Entry 4QX7 (X-ray diffraction, 2.34 A resolution); this record covers chains A and E of the 3 polymer chains in the assembly.

Chain A:
Name: Lysine-specific demethylase 2A
From: Mus musculus
Notes: EC 1.14.11.27
Reference sequence: F6YRW4 (F6YRW4_MOUSE); residue numbers follow UniProt; this construct covers 36-364
Amino-acid sequence (329 residues; each row starts with the number of its first residue):
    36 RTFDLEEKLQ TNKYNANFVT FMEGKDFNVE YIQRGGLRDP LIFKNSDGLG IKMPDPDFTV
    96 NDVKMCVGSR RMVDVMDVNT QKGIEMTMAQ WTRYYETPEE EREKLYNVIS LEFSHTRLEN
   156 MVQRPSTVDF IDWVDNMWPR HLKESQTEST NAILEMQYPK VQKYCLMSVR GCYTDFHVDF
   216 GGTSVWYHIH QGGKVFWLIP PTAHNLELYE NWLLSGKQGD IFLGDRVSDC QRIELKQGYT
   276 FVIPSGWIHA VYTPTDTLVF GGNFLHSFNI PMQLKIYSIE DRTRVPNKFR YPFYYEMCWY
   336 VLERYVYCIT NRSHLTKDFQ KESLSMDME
Metal / ion sites: Ni2+: His212, Asp214, His284 (together with 2-oxoglutaric acid)
Residues lining bound ligands: 2-oxoglutaric acid (AKG): Asn142, Ile144, Leu201, Ser203, Thr209, His212, Asp214, Tyr222, Lys229, His284, Val286, Thr288
Reported in the primary citation:
  - Ni2+ coordination: His212, Asp214, His284
  - conformationally variable residues (side-chain flip): Tyr222
  - mutagenesis - S145A, D214A, N298A: abolished catalytic activity with Histone H3.2 (chain E)
  - mutagenesis - N186A, Y199A (30%-40%), F215A (30%-40%), K323A/F324A: decreased catalytic activity with Histone H3.2 (chain E)

Chain E:
Name: Histone H3.2
Reference sequence: P84228 (H32_MOUSE); residues 29-43 here correspond to UniProt positions 30-44 (UniProt number = residue number + 1)
Amino-acid sequence (15 residues; row label = number of the first residue in the row):
    29 APATGGVKKP HRYRP
Unresolved in the structure: 42-43
Modified / non-standard residues: Lys36 (n-dimethyl-lysine; MLY)
Swiss-Prot annotation at these positions:
  - modified residue: Lys36 (N6,N6,N6-trimethyllysine), Lys37 (N6-butyryllysine), Tyr41 (Phosphotyrosine)
Reported in the primary citation:
  - binding site for 2-oxoglutaric acid: Lys36
  - mutagenesis - G34A, P38A: decreased catalytic activity
  - mutagenesis - G34A, P38A, Y41A: decreased catalytic activity with Lysine-specific demethylase 2A (chain A)
  - disease-associated variants - G34V: abolished catalytic activity with Lysine-specific demethylase 2A (chain A)

Chain A / chain E interface:
Pairs across the interface (49):
  Arg36(A) with Tyr41(E), hydrogen bond
  Asp109(A) with Val35(E)
  Met111(A) with Lys37(E); Pro38(E)
  Asn114(A) with Tyr41(E)
  Thr115(A) with Arg40(E); Tyr41(E), hydrogen bond (backbone-backbone)
  Gln116(A) with Lys37(E), hydrogen bond (backbone-side chain); Pro38(E); His39(E); Arg40(E); Tyr41(E)
  Lys117(A) with Arg40(E)
  Gly118(A) with Lys37(E); Arg40(E)
  Ile144(A) with Lys36(E)
  Ser145(A) with Gly34(E); Val35(E); Lys36(E), hydrogen bond (side chain-backbone)
  Asn186(A) with Thr32(E); Gly33(E), hydrogen bond (side chain-backbone); Gly34(E)
  Ala187(A) with Ala31(E)
  Ile188(A) with Ala31(E), hydrogen bond (backbone-backbone); Thr32(E)
  Met191(A) with Gly33(E)
  Tyr199(A) with Gly34(E), hydrogen bond (side chain-backbone); Lys36(E)
  Thr209(A) with Pro38(E)
  Asp210(A) with Tyr41(E)
  His212(A) with Pro38(E)
  Asp214(A) with Lys36(E)
  Phe215(A) with Gly34(E); Val35(E)
  Val220(A) with Lys36(E)
  Tyr222(A) with Lys36(E)
  Gln253(A) with His39(E); Arg40(E); Tyr41(E)
  Gly254(A) with Tyr41(E)
  Gly297(A) with Lys36(E)
  Asn298(A) with Lys36(E)
  Lys323(A) with Thr32(E); Gly33(E); Gly34(E), hydrogen bond (backbone-backbone); Val35(E), hydrogen bond (backbone-backbone)
  Phe324(A) with Val35(E); Lys37(E)
  Arg325(A) with Gly34(E), hydrogen bond (backbone-backbone)
Other interface residues (no listed pair), chain A (38 interface residues in all): Leu189, Val196, Leu201, Tyr208, Phe211, Leu248, Gly251, Gly296, Pro327

Summary:
38 residues of chain A and 11 residues of chain E are in contact; the contacts include 10 hydrogen bonds.
Among the polar pairs are Arg36(A)-Tyr41(E), Gln116(A)-Lys37(E) and Ser145(A)-Lys36(E). The paper reports a
binding site for 2-oxoglutaric acid at Lys36(E); N186A, Y199A and F215A of chain A, among others, reduce
catalytic activity with Histone H3.2 (chain E); 11 substitutions were tested in all.
Here chain A is Lysine-specific demethylase 2A (Mus musculus) and chain E is Histone H3.2. Entry 4QX7 (Crystal
structure of histone demethylase kdm2a-h3k36me2 with alpha-kg) was determined by X-ray diffraction together
with 4QWN, 4QX8, 4QXB, 4QXC, 4QXH and 4TN7 from the same study.
